Entry 7TWL (X-ray diffraction, 1.86 A resolution); this record covers chains A and B.

[Chain A (and B)]
Name: MroMA2
Source organism: Mycena rosella
Notes: chain B of this document is another copy of the same molecule, construct and numbering; everything in this record applies to it too
Chain sequence (400 residues; numbered 1 to 399 plus 4 insertion-coded residues; 3 numbers in that range are skipped by the numbering (no residue carries them; nothing is unmodelled there); the number before each row is that of its first residue; a row labelled like 387A-387D holds insertion residues (387A, then the next letters in order)):
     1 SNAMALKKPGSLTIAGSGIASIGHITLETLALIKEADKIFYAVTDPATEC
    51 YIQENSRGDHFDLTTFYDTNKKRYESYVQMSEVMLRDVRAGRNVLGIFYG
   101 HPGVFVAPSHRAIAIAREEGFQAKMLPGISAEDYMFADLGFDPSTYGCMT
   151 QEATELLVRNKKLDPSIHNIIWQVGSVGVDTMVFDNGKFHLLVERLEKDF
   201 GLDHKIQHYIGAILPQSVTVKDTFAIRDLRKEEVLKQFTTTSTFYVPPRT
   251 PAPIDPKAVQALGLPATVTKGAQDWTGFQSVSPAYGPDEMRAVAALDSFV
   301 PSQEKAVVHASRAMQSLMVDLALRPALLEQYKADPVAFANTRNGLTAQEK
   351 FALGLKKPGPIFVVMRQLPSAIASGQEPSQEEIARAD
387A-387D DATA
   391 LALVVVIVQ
Not modelled in the structure: 1-7, 387A-387D, 399
Modified residues: Leu393 (N-methylleucine; MLE); Val394 (N-methylvaline; MVA)
Small-molecule neighbours:
  - S-adenosylhomocysteine (SAH), molecule 1: Ile19, Tyr99, Gly100, His101, Val104, Phe105, Val106, Ile129, Ser130, Ala131, Trp172, Gln173, Tyr209, Ile210, Gly211, Ile213, Thr240, Thr241, Ser242, Thr243
  - S-adenosylhomocysteine (SAH), molecule 2: Leu391, Leu393, Val394

[Interface between chain A and chain B]
Contacting residue pairs (331; chain A residue first):
  Ser21(A) - Ala322(B)
  Ile22(A) - Leu27(B)
  Ile22(A) - Val319(B)  hydrophobic
  Ile22(A) - Ala322(B)  hydrophobic
  Gly23(A) - Thr26(B)
  Gly23(A) - Leu27(B)  hydrogen bond (backbone-backbone)
  Gly23(A) - Glu28(B)  hydrogen bond (backbone-backbone)
  His24(A) - Thr26(B)
  His24(A) - Glu28(B)  salt bridge
  His24(A) - Pro127(B)
  Ile25(A) - Thr26(B)
  Ile25(A) - Leu27(B)  hydrogen bond (backbone-backbone)
  Thr26(A) - Gly23(B)
  Thr26(A) - His24(B)
  Thr26(A) - Ile25(B)
  Thr26(A) - Ile129(B)
  Leu27(A) - Ile22(B)
  Leu27(A) - Gly23(B)  hydrogen bond (backbone-backbone)
  Leu27(A) - Ile25(B)  hydrogen bond (backbone-backbone)
  Leu27(A) - Leu27(B)  hydrophobic
  Leu27(A) - Leu30(B)  hydrophobic
  Leu27(A) - Tyr51(B)
  Glu28(A) - Gly23(B)  hydrogen bond (backbone-backbone)
  Glu28(A) - His24(B)  salt bridge
  Leu30(A) - Leu27(B)  hydrophobic
  Thr44(A) - Phe362(B)
  Thr44(A) - Arg366(B)
  Thr44(A) - Leu391(B)
  Asp45(A) - Phe362(B)
  Asp45(A) - Arg366(B)  hydrogen bond (backbone-side chain)
  Pro46(A) - Val308(B)  hydrophobic
  Pro46(A) - Phe362(B)
  Pro46(A) - Met365(B)  hydrophobic
  Pro46(A) - Arg366(B)
  Ala47(A) - Gln315(B)
  Ala47(A) - Met318(B)  hydrophobic
  Glu49(A) - Val308(B)
  Glu49(A) - Arg366(B)  salt bridge
  Cys50(A) - Val308(B)  hydrophobic
  Cys50(A) - Gln315(B)
  Tyr51(A) - Leu27(B)
  Tyr51(A) - Gln315(B)  hydrogen bond (backbone-side chain)
  Tyr51(A) - Val319(B)  hydrophobic
  Gln53(A) - Val308(B)
  Glu54(A) - Arg312(B)  salt bridge
  Glu54(A) - Gln315(B)
  Thr65(A) - Phe299(B)
  Thr65(A) - Lys305(B)
  Phe66(A) - Leu296(B)  hydrophobic
  Phe66(A) - Phe299(B)  hydrophobic
  Tyr67(A) - Phe299(B)
  Tyr67(A) - Lys305(B)  hydrogen bond (backbone-side chain)
  Tyr67(A) - Ala392(B)
  Tyr67(A) - Leu393(B)  hydrogen bond (side chain-backbone)
  Tyr67(A) - Val394(B)
  Asp68(A) - Phe299(B)
  Asp68(A) - Pro301(B)
  Asp68(A) - Ser302(B)  hydrogen bond
  Lys71(A) - Phe299(B)
  Arg73(A) - Leu393(B)
  Arg73(A) - Val395(B)  hydrogen bond (side chain-backbone)
  Arg73(A) - Val396(B)
  Tyr74(A) - Glu289(B)  hydrogen bond
  Tyr74(A) - Val396(B)  hydrophobic
  Glu75(A) - Ala292(B)
  Tyr77(A) - Leu393(B)  hydrogen bond (side chain-backbone)
  Tyr77(A) - Val394(B)
  Tyr77(A) - Val395(B)  hydrogen bond (side chain-backbone)
  Tyr77(A) - Val396(B)
  Val78(A) - Glu289(B)
  Val78(A) - Ala292(B)  hydrophobic
  Val78(A) - Val293(B)  hydrophobic
  Gln79(A) - Ala292(B)  hydrogen bond (side chain-backbone)
  Gln79(A) - Leu296(B)
  Glu82(A) - Tyr285(B)  hydrogen bond
  Glu82(A) - Val293(B)
  Glu82(A) - Leu296(B)
  Val83(A) - Leu296(B)  hydrophobic
  Leu85(A) - Tyr285(B)
  Arg86(A) - Leu296(B)
  Arg86(A) - Asp297(B)  salt bridge
  Arg89(A) - Tyr285(B)  hydrogen bond
  Tyr99(A) - Leu391(B)
  Tyr99(A) - Ala392(B)  hydrogen bond (side chain-backbone)
  Tyr99(A) - Val394(B)
  His101(A) - Asp133(B)  hydrogen bond (side chain-backbone)
  His101(A) - Phe136(B)
  Gly103(A) - Phe141(B)
  Gly103(A) - Asp142(B)
  Val104(A) - Phe136(B)  hydrophobic
  Val104(A) - Asp142(B)
  Phe105(A) - Asp142(B)  hydrogen bond (backbone-side chain)
  Phe105(A) - Ser144(B)
  Phe105(A) - Val394(B)
  Phe105(A) - Val395(B)
  Val106(A) - Asp142(B)  hydrogen bond (backbone-side chain)
  Val106(A) - Val394(B)
  Ala107(A) - Val394(B)  hydrogen bond (backbone-backbone)
  Pro108(A) - Val394(B)
  His110(A) - Phe136(B)
  His110(A) - Gly140(B)
  His110(A) - Phe141(B)  hydrogen bond (side chain-backbone)
  His110(A) - Asp142(B)
  His110(A) - Trp275(B)
  Arg111(A) - Trp275(B)
  Arg111(A) - Ala284(B)  hydrogen bond (side chain-backbone)
  Arg111(A) - Tyr285(B)
  Arg111(A) - Glu289(B)
  Ala114(A) - Trp275(B)  hydrophobic
  Ile115(A) - Ala284(B)  hydrophobic
  Ile115(A) - Tyr285(B)
  Met125(A) - Ala137(B)
  Pro127(A) - His24(B)
  Pro127(A) - Ile129(B)  hydrophobic
  Pro127(A) - Asp133(B)
  Pro127(A) - Ala137(B)
  Gly128(A) - Ile129(B)
  Gly128(A) - Asp133(B)
  Ile129(A) - Thr26(B)
  Ile129(A) - Pro127(B)  hydrophobic
  Ile129(A) - Gly128(B)
  Ile129(A) - Ile129(B)
  Asp133(A) - His101(B)  hydrogen bond (backbone-side chain)
  Asp133(A) - Pro127(B)
  Asp133(A) - Gly128(B)
  Asp133(A) - Asp133(B)
  Phe136(A) - His101(B)
  Phe136(A) - Val104(B)  hydrophobic
  Phe136(A) - His110(B)
  Ala137(A) - Met125(B)
  Ala137(A) - Pro127(B)
  Gly140(A) - His110(B)
  Phe141(A) - Gly103(B)
  Phe141(A) - His110(B)
  Asp142(A) - Gly103(B)
  Asp142(A) - Val104(B)
  Asp142(A) - Phe105(B)  hydrogen bond (side chain-backbone)
  Asp142(A) - Val106(B)  hydrogen bond (side chain-backbone)
  Asp142(A) - His110(B)
  Ser144(A) - Phe105(B)
  Thr145(A) - Arg159(B)  hydrogen bond (backbone-side chain)
  Tyr146(A) - Glu155(B)
  Tyr146(A) - Arg159(B)
  Gly147(A) - Met149(B)
  Gly147(A) - Thr150(B)
  Cys148(A) - Cys148(B)
  Cys148(A) - Met149(B)
  Cys148(A) - Thr150(B)  hydrogen bond (backbone-backbone)
  Met149(A) - Gly147(B)
  Met149(A) - Cys148(B)
  Met149(A) - Met149(B)
  Met149(A) - Ile167(B)  hydrophobic
  Thr150(A) - Gly147(B)
  Thr150(A) - Cys148(B)  hydrogen bond (backbone-backbone)
  Glu152(A) - Ile397(B)
  Thr154(A) - Leu264(B)
  Thr154(A) - Ile397(B)
  Glu155(A) - Ser144(B)
  Glu155(A) - Thr145(B)
  Glu155(A) - Tyr146(B)
  Glu155(A) - Gly147(B)
  Glu155(A) - Ile397(B)
  Leu157(A) - Ala258(B)
  Val158(A) - Ile254(B)
  Val158(A) - Asp255(B)  hydrogen bond (backbone-backbone)
  Val158(A) - Ala258(B)
  Val158(A) - Leu262(B)  hydrophobic
  Val158(A) - Leu264(B)  hydrophobic
  Val158(A) - Ile397(B)  hydrophobic
  Arg159(A) - Thr145(B)  hydrogen bond (side chain-backbone)
  Arg159(A) - Tyr146(B)
  Arg159(A) - Ala252(B)  hydrogen bond (side chain-backbone)
  Arg159(A) - Pro253(B)
  Lys161(A) - Ser166(B)  hydrogen bond
  Lys161(A) - Ala252(B)
  Ser166(A) - Lys161(B)  hydrogen bond
  Ile167(A) - Met149(B)  hydrophobic
  Ile167(A) - Lys161(B)
  Gln173(A) - Leu393(B)
  Gln173(A) - Val394(B)
  Gln173(A) - Val395(B)
  Ser176(A) - Leu393(B)
  Val177(A) - Leu262(B)  hydrophobic
  Gly178(A) - Leu262(B)
  Gly178(A) - Leu264(B)
  Asp180(A) - Leu264(B)
  Asp180(A) - Pro265(B)
  Met182(A) - Leu393(B)
  Phe184(A) - Leu393(B)
  Lys188(A) - Ala261(B)  hydrogen bond (side chain-backbone)
  Lys188(A) - Leu262(B)
  Leu191(A) - Ala261(B)
  Ile213(A) - Phe362(B)  hydrophobic
  Leu214(A) - Met318(B)  hydrophobic
  Leu214(A) - Pro358(B)
  Leu214(A) - Ile361(B)  hydrophobic
  Leu214(A) - Phe362(B)  hydrophobic
  Pro215(A) - Met318(B)
  Pro215(A) - Leu321(B)  hydrophobic
  Pro215(A) - Leu328(B)  hydrophobic
  Pro215(A) - Lys332(B)
  Gln216(A) - Met318(B)
  Gln216(A) - Tyr331(B)  hydrogen bond
  Gln216(A) - Leu353(B)
  Gln216(A) - Lys357(B)
  Gln216(A) - Pro358(B)
  Gln216(A) - Ile361(B)
  Ser217(A) - Pro358(B)
  Thr240(A) - Leu391(B)
  Thr240(A) - Leu393(B)
  Thr241(A) - Leu391(B)
  Ala252(A) - Arg159(B)  hydrogen bond (backbone-side chain)
  Ala252(A) - Lys161(B)
  Pro253(A) - Arg159(B)
  Ile254(A) - Val158(B)
  Ile254(A) - Arg159(B)
  Asp255(A) - Val158(B)  hydrogen bond (backbone-backbone)
  Asp255(A) - Asn160(B)
  Ala258(A) - Leu157(B)
  Ala261(A) - Lys188(B)  hydrogen bond (backbone-side chain)
  Ala261(A) - Leu191(B)
  Leu262(A) - Val158(B)  hydrophobic
  Leu262(A) - Val177(B)  hydrophobic
  Leu262(A) - Gly178(B)
  Leu262(A) - Lys188(B)
  Leu262(A) - Leu191(B)  hydrophobic
  Leu264(A) - Gly178(B)
  Gly271(A) - Arg159(B)
  Trp275(A) - His110(B)
  Trp275(A) - Arg111(B)
  Trp275(A) - Ala114(B)  hydrophobic
  Ala284(A) - Arg111(B)  hydrogen bond (backbone-side chain)
  Ala284(A) - Ile115(B)  hydrophobic
  Tyr285(A) - Glu82(B)  hydrogen bond
  Tyr285(A) - Leu85(B)
  Tyr285(A) - Arg89(B)  hydrogen bond
  Tyr285(A) - Arg111(B)
  Tyr285(A) - Ile115(B)
  Glu289(A) - Tyr74(B)  hydrogen bond
  Glu289(A) - Val78(B)
  Glu289(A) - Arg111(B)
  Ala292(A) - Glu75(B)
  Ala292(A) - Val78(B)  hydrophobic
  Ala292(A) - Gln79(B)  hydrogen bond (backbone-side chain)
  Val293(A) - Val78(B)  hydrophobic
  Val293(A) - Glu82(B)
  Ala295(A) - Glu75(B)
  Ala295(A) - Gln79(B)
  Leu296(A) - Phe66(B)  hydrophobic
  Leu296(A) - Gln79(B)
  Leu296(A) - Glu82(B)
  Leu296(A) - Val83(B)  hydrophobic
  Leu296(A) - Arg86(B)
  Asp297(A) - Arg86(B)  salt bridge
  Phe299(A) - Thr65(B)
  Phe299(A) - Phe66(B)  hydrophobic
  Phe299(A) - Tyr67(B)
  Phe299(A) - Asp68(B)
  Phe299(A) - Lys71(B)
  Pro301(A) - Asp68(B)
  Ser302(A) - Asp68(B)  hydrogen bond
  Lys305(A) - Thr65(B)
  Lys305(A) - Tyr67(B)  hydrogen bond (side chain-backbone)
  Val308(A) - Glu49(B)
  Val308(A) - Cys50(B)  hydrophobic
  Val308(A) - Gln53(B)
  Arg312(A) - Glu54(B)  salt bridge
  Gln315(A) - Ala47(B)
  Gln315(A) - Cys50(B)
  Gln315(A) - Tyr51(B)  hydrogen bond (side chain-backbone)
  Gln315(A) - Glu54(B)
  Met318(A) - Ala47(B)  hydrophobic
  Met318(A) - Leu214(B)  hydrophobic
  Met318(A) - Gln216(B)
  Val319(A) - Ile22(B)  hydrophobic
  Val319(A) - Tyr51(B)  hydrophobic
  Leu321(A) - Pro215(B)  hydrophobic
  Ala322(A) - Ser21(B)
  Ala322(A) - Ile22(B)  hydrophobic
  Leu328(A) - Pro215(B)  hydrophobic
  Tyr331(A) - Gln216(B)  hydrogen bond
  Lys332(A) - Pro215(B)
  Leu353(A) - Gln216(B)
  Lys357(A) - Gln216(B)
  Pro358(A) - Leu214(B)
  Pro358(A) - Gln216(B)
  Pro358(A) - Ser217(B)
  Ile361(A) - Leu214(B)  hydrophobic
  Ile361(A) - Gln216(B)
  Phe362(A) - Thr44(B)
  Phe362(A) - Asp45(B)
  Phe362(A) - Pro46(B)
  Phe362(A) - Leu214(B)  hydrophobic
  Met365(A) - Pro46(B)  hydrophobic
  Met365(A) - Ala47(B)
  Arg366(A) - Asp45(B)
  Arg366(A) - Pro46(B)
  Arg366(A) - Glu49(B)  salt bridge
  Leu391(A) - Thr44(B)
  Leu391(A) - Tyr99(B)
  Leu391(A) - Thr240(B)  hydrogen bond (backbone-side chain)
  Leu391(A) - Thr241(B)
  Ala392(A) - Tyr67(B)
  Ala392(A) - Tyr99(B)  hydrogen bond (backbone-side chain)
  Leu393(A) - Tyr67(B)  hydrogen bond (backbone-side chain)
  Leu393(A) - Arg73(B)
  Leu393(A) - Tyr77(B)  hydrogen bond (backbone-side chain)
  Leu393(A) - Gln173(B)
  Leu393(A) - Ser176(B)
  Leu393(A) - Met182(B)
  Leu393(A) - Phe184(B)
  Leu393(A) - Thr240(B)
  Val394(A) - Tyr67(B)
  Val394(A) - Tyr77(B)
  Val394(A) - Tyr99(B)
  Val394(A) - Phe105(B)
  Val394(A) - Val106(B)
  Val394(A) - Ala107(B)  hydrogen bond (backbone-backbone)
  Val394(A) - Pro108(B)
  Val394(A) - Gln173(B)
  Val395(A) - Arg73(B)  hydrogen bond (backbone-side chain)
  Val395(A) - Tyr77(B)  hydrogen bond (backbone-side chain)
  Val395(A) - Phe105(B)
  Val395(A) - Gln173(B)
  Val396(A) - Arg73(B)
  Val396(A) - Tyr74(B)  hydrophobic
  Val396(A) - Tyr77(B)
  Val396(A) - Asp180(B)
  Ile397(A) - Glu152(B)
  Ile397(A) - Thr154(B)
  Ile397(A) - Glu155(B)
Also at the interface, not in a pair above, chain A (153 interface residues in all): Thr64, Thr69, Lys72, Met80, Phe98, Leu126, Ser130, Tyr134, Pro143, Asn160, Val179, Val259, Gly263, Pro265, Lys270, Val300, Gln303, Leu323, Lys356
Also at the interface, not in a pair above, chain B (152 interface residues in all): Thr64, Thr69, Lys72, Met80, Phe98, Glu118, Leu126, Ser130, Tyr134, Pro143, Gln151, Val179, Gly263, Gly271, Ala295, Val300, Gln303, Leu323, Lys356

[Overview]
153 residues of chain A and 152 residues of chain B are in contact, with 57 hydrogen bonds and 8 salt bridges.
Polar pairs include His24(A)-Glu28(B), Glu49(A)-Arg366(B) and Glu54(A)-Arg312(B). Chain A binds
S-adenosylhomocysteine.
Both chains are MroMA2 (Mycena rosella). Entry 7TWL (Structure of a borosin methyltransferase from Mycena
rosella with peptide A2 (MroMA2) in complex with SAH) was determined by X-ray diffraction together with 7TWK
and 7TWM from the same study.
